Entry 7W5Z (electron microscopy, 3.02 A resolution); this record covers chains FS and G of the 116 polymer chains in the assembly.

# Chain FS
Protein: Iron-binding zinc finger CDGSH type protein
Organism: Tetrahymena thermophila
UniProtKB: I7M8P0 (I7M8P0_TETTS); numbering as in UniProt (aligned over 1-188)
Amino-acid sequence (188 residues; row label = number of the first residue in the row):
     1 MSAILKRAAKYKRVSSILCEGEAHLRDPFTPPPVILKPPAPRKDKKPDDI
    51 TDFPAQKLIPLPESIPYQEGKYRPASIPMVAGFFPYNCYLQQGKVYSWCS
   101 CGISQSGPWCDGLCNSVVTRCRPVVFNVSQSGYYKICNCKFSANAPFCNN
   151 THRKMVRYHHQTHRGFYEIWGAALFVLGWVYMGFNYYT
Bound ions: 2Fe-2S cluster Fe site 1: Cys99, Cys101, Cys110, Cys114; 2Fe-2S cluster Fe site 2: Cys137, Cys139, Cys148, His152
Small-molecule neighbours:
  - 2Fe-2S cluster (FES), molecule 1: Phe84, Pro85, Cys137, Asn138, Cys139, Lys140, Ser142, Cys148, Asn149, Asn150, Thr151, His152
  - 2Fe-2S cluster (FES), molecule 2: Trp98, Cys99, Ser100, Cys101, Gly102, Ile103, Ser104, Cys110, Leu113, Cys114, Cys121, Arg122, Pro123

# Chain G
Protein: Cytochrome c oxidase subunit TT7
Organism: Tetrahymena thermophila
UniProtKB: Q23DZ5 (Q23DZ5_TETTS); numbering as in UniProt (aligned over 1-318)
Amino-acid sequence (318 residues; numbered 1 to 318; the number before each row is that of its first residue):
     1 MFLNRLVKETSKAKRLFSMAQNNFARAGPYNPNRYKDYYIPRTLPKNEEI
    51 VEFVQSQHSVPASPIRNQRHINPVRESGPLPSYDGTYTMEDIRAVFYNTT
   101 VGRDYCYCQMDPEEIMRRVPGITRKEAEFITKLGLSPQEQVDFAYIAYNI
   151 GLDIFYFTNQMFVARQVVTNSKGEKVEVLWNAQCYEDIAQLNVGFAPVLE
   201 SVDYHWEIFLWADPPIKPNNDFDLNVPCTWFEYEQEWWMESCIQEDQFNL
   251 PEDERPYNTPRNPHCRKELWRSQDALQEEELMVNENWYPKNTQYNIYNQP
   301 DFIKPKSGSGAAADDIRI
Not modelled in the structure: 1-25, 307-318

# Interface between chain FS and chain G
Pairs across the interface - 130 pairs, chain FS then chain G:
  Cys19(FS) - Glu252(G)
  Cys19(FS) - Asp253(G)  hydrogen bond
  Leu25(FS) - Tyr257(G)
  Arg26(FS) - Glu252(G)  salt bridge
  Arg26(FS) - Tyr257(G)
  Asp27(FS) - Tyr83(G)  hydrogen bond
  Pro28(FS) - Tyr83(G)
  Phe29(FS) - Tyr83(G)
  Thr30(FS) - Tyr83(G)
  Pro31(FS) - Asp84(G)
  Arg42(FS) - Met116(G)
  Lys45(FS) - Arg124(G)
  Lys46(FS) - Arg124(G)  hydrogen bond (backbone-side chain)
  Pro47(FS) - Thr123(G)
  Pro47(FS) - Arg124(G)  hydrogen bond (backbone-backbone)
  Pro47(FS) - Lys125(G)  hydrogen bond (backbone-backbone)
  Asp49(FS) - Met116(G)
  Asp49(FS) - Thr123(G)
  Asp49(FS) - Arg124(G)  hydrogen bond (backbone-backbone)
  Ile50(FS) - Met116(G)
  Ile50(FS) - Pro120(G)
  Ile50(FS) - Gly121(G)
  Ile50(FS) - Ile122(G)
  Thr51(FS) - Met116(G)
  Thr51(FS) - Arg117(G)
  Thr51(FS) - Pro120(G)
  Phe53(FS) - Arg117(G)
  Gln56(FS) - Gly85(G)  hydrogen bond (side chain-backbone)
  Gln56(FS) - Thr86(G)
  Lys57(FS) - Asp84(G)
  Lys57(FS) - Gly85(G)
  Leu58(FS) - Ser82(G)
  Leu58(FS) - Asp84(G)
  Ile59(FS) - Ser82(G)
  Ile59(FS) - Tyr83(G)  hydrogen bond (backbone-backbone)
  Ile59(FS) - Asp84(G)  hydrogen bond (backbone-backbone)
  Pro60(FS) - Tyr83(G)
  Leu61(FS) - Leu80(G)  hydrophobic
  Leu61(FS) - Pro81(G)
  Leu61(FS) - Tyr83(G)  hydrophobic
  Leu61(FS) - Met89(G)  hydrophobic
  Pro62(FS) - Tyr83(G)
  Tyr67(FS) - Arg261(G)
  Tyr67(FS) - Asn262(G)  hydrogen bond (side chain-backbone)
  Tyr67(FS) - Cys265(G)
  Tyr67(FS) - Arg266(G)
  Tyr67(FS) - Lys267(G)
  Glu69(FS) - Arg261(G)
  Glu69(FS) - Arg266(G)
  Glu69(FS) - Lys267(G)  hydrogen bond (side chain-backbone)
  Gly70(FS) - Asn258(G)  hydrogen bond (backbone-backbone)
  Gly70(FS) - Thr259(G)  hydrogen bond (backbone-backbone)
  Lys71(FS) - Tyr257(G)
  Lys71(FS) - Asn258(G)
  Tyr72(FS) - Arg255(G)  hydrogen bond (backbone-side chain)
  Tyr72(FS) - Tyr257(G)
  Arg73(FS) - Glu252(G)
  Arg73(FS) - Arg255(G)
  Pro74(FS) - Arg255(G)
  Ala75(FS) - Tyr83(G)
  Ser76(FS) - Glu90(G)
  Ile77(FS) - Arg93(G)  hydrogen bond (backbone-side chain)
  Ile77(FS) - Gln244(G)  hydrogen bond (backbone-side chain)
  Ile77(FS) - Asn249(G)
  Pro78(FS) - Gln244(G)
  Pro78(FS) - Gln247(G)  hydrogen bond (backbone-side chain)
  Met79(FS) - Glu240(G)
  Met79(FS) - Ile243(G)  hydrophobic
  Met79(FS) - Gln244(G)
  Met79(FS) - Gln247(G)
  Val80(FS) - Gln247(G)
  Gln92(FS) - Trp270(G)
  Gly93(FS) - Trp270(G)
  Val95(FS) - Leu269(G)  hydrophobic
  Ile103(FS) - Glu236(G)
  Asn115(FS) - Glu232(G)
  Asn115(FS) - Tyr233(G)
  Ser116(FS) - Glu232(G)
  Ser116(FS) - Tyr233(G)
  Ser116(FS) - Glu234(G)
  Ser116(FS) - Gln235(G)  hydrogen bond (backbone-backbone)
  Ser116(FS) - Glu236(G)  hydrogen bond (backbone-backbone)
  Ser116(FS) - Trp237(G)
  Val117(FS) - Tyr233(G)  hydrogen bond (backbone-backbone)
  Val117(FS) - Glu240(G)
  Val118(FS) - Met89(G)
  Val118(FS) - Ile92(G)  hydrophobic
  Val118(FS) - Arg93(G)  hydrogen bond (backbone-side chain)
  Val118(FS) - Tyr233(G)  hydrogen bond (backbone-backbone)
  Val118(FS) - Trp237(G)  hydrophobic
  Thr119(FS) - Met89(G)
  Thr119(FS) - Arg93(G)
  Arg120(FS) - Tyr83(G)  hydrogen bond (side chain-backbone)
  Arg120(FS) - Glu90(G)  salt bridge
  Phe126(FS) - Cys265(G)  hydrophobic
  Asn127(FS) - His264(G)
  Asn127(FS) - Cys265(G)
  Asn127(FS) - Trp270(G)  hydrogen bond (side chain-backbone)
  Val128(FS) - His264(G)
  Ser129(FS) - His264(G)  hydrogen bond (backbone-backbone)
  Ser129(FS) - Trp270(G)
  Gln130(FS) - His264(G)  hydrogen bond
  Tyr134(FS) - Asn262(G)
  Tyr134(FS) - His264(G)  hydrogen bond
  Phe141(FS) - Asn249(G)
  Phe141(FS) - Arg255(G)  hydrogen bond (backbone-side chain)
  Ser142(FS) - Arg255(G)
  Ala143(FS) - Arg255(G)
  Ala143(FS) - Pro256(G)
  Ala143(FS) - Tyr257(G)  hydrophobic
  Ala143(FS) - Thr259(G)
  Asn144(FS) - Thr259(G)  hydrogen bond
  Asn144(FS) - Pro260(G)
  Asn144(FS) - Asn262(G)
  Phe147(FS) - Asn262(G)
  Phe147(FS) - Cys265(G)  hydrophobic
  Asn149(FS) - Thr259(G)
  Thr151(FS) - Pro256(G)
  Lys154(FS) - Leu250(G)
  Lys154(FS) - Glu254(G)
  Lys154(FS) - Pro256(G)
  Tyr158(FS) - Phe248(G)  hydrophobic
  Tyr158(FS) - Asn249(G)
  Tyr158(FS) - Leu250(G)  hydrophobic
  Tyr158(FS) - Pro251(G)
  Tyr158(FS) - Glu254(G)
  His159(FS) - Phe248(G)
  Thr162(FS) - Phe248(G)
  Arg164(FS) - Asp246(G)  hydrogen bond (side chain-backbone)
  Arg164(FS) - Phe248(G)
Other interface residues (no listed pair), chain FS (71 interface residues in all): Glu20, Asp48, Pro66, Leu113, Val125, Met155, Gly165
Other interface residues (no listed pair), chain G (54 interface residues in all): Glu113, Met239, Glu245

# Overview
Chain FS and chain G form an interface of 71 and 54 residues respectively; the contacts include 30 hydrogen
bonds and 2 salt bridges. Among the polar pairs are Arg26(FS)-Glu252(G), Arg120(FS)-Glu90(G) and
Cys19(FS)-Asp253(G). Chain FS binds 2Fe-2S cluster.
Chain FS is Iron-binding zinc finger CDGSH type protein and chain G is Cytochrome c oxidase subunit TT7, both
from Tetrahymena thermophila; the structure, Cryo-EM structure of Tetrahymena thermophila mitochondrial
complex IV, composite dimer model, was determined by electron microscopy together with 7TGH from the same
study.
